7M4H - chains A and P of the 4 polymer chains in the assembly; structure by X-ray diffraction, 1.92 A resolution.

== Chain A ==
Protein: DNA polymerase lambda
From: Homo sapiens
Notes: EC 2.7.7.7, 4.2.99.-
UniProtKB: Q9UGP5 (DPOLL_HUMAN); residue numbers follow UniProt; this construct covers 242-464, 470-575
Amino-acid sequence (329 residues; numbered 242 to 575; 5 numbers in that range are skipped by the numbering (no residue carries them; nothing is unmodelled there); the number before each row is that of its first residue):
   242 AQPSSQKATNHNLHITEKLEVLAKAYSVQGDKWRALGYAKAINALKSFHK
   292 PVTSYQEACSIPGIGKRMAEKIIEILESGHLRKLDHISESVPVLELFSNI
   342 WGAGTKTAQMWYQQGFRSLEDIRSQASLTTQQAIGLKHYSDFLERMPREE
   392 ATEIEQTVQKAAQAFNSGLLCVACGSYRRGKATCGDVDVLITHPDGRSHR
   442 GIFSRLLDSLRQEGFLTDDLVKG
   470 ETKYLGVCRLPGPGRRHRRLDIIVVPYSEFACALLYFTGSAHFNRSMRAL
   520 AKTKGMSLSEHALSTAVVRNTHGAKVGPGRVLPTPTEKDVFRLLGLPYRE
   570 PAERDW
Not modelled in the structure: 242-250
Sequence notes: conflict Lys463 (Ser in Q9UGP5), Gly464 (Gln in Q9UGP5), Thr471 (Gln in Q9UGP5); engineered mutation Ala543 (Cys in Q9UGP5)
Metal / ion sites: Na+ site 1: Cys300, Ile302, Ile305 (shared with 1 residue of chain D); Na+ site 2: Ser339, Ile341, Ala344 (shared with DA5(P) of chain P); Mn2+ site 1: Asp382, His486; Mn2+ site 2: Asp427, Asp429, Asp490 (together with 2'-deoxycytidine-5'-triphosphate) (shared with DC6(P), DC7(P) of chain P); Mn2+ site 3: Asp427, Asp429 (together with 2'-deoxycytidine-5'-triphosphate, pyrophosphate) (shared with DC7(P) of chain P)
Small-molecule neighbours: 2'-deoxycytidine-5'-triphosphate / pyrophosphate: Arg386, Gly416, Ser417, Arg420, Cys425, Gly426, Asp427, Asp429, Tyr505, Phe506, Thr507, Gly508, Ser509, Ala510, Asn513

== Chain P ==
Molecule: 7-nt DNA strand
Sequence (7 nucleotides; row label = number of the first residue in the row):
     1 CAGTACC
Metal / ion sites: Na+: DA5 (shared with Ser339(A), Ile341(A), Ala344(A) of chain A); Mn2+ site 1: DC6, DC7 (together with 2'-deoxycytidine-5'-triphosphate) (shared with Asp427(A), Asp429(A), Asp490(A) of chain A); Mn2+ site 2: DC7 (together with 2'-deoxycytidine-5'-triphosphate, pyrophosphate) (shared with Asp427(A), Asp429(A) of chain A)

== Interface between chain A and chain P ==
Contacting residue pairs - 28 pairs, chain A then chain P:
  Ile341(A) with DA5(P), phosphate contact
  Trp342(A) with DA5(P), hydrogen bond to the phosphate; DC6(P), hydrogen bond to the phosphate
  Gly343(A) with DT4(P), phosphate contact; DA5(P), hydrogen bond to the phosphate
  Ala344(A) with DT4(P), phosphate contact; DA5(P), phosphate contact
  Gly345(A) with DT4(P), hydrogen bond to the phosphate
  Thr346(A) with DT4(P), hydrogen bond to the phosphate
  Lys347(A) with DG3(P), phosphate contact; DT4(P), hydrogen bond to the phosphate
  Thr348(A) with DG3(P), phosphate contact; DT4(P), hydrogen bond to the phosphate
  Arg420(A) with DC7(P), hydrogen bond to the phosphate
  Asp427(A) with DC7(P), phosphate contact
  Asp429(A) with DC6(P), phosphate contact; DC7(P), phosphate contact
  Leu474(A) with DC6(P), sugar contact
  Arg488(A) with DC6(P), salt bridge to the phosphate
  Asp490(A) with DC6(P), phosphate contact
  Tyr505(A) with DC6(P), hydrogen bond to the base; DC7(P), hydrogen bond to the base
  Phe506(A) with DC7(P), sugar contact
  Thr507(A) with DC7(P), phosphate contact
  Gly508(A) with DC7(P), phosphate contact
  Ser509(A) with DC7(P), sugar contact
  Ala510(A) with DC7(P), sugar contact
  Asn513(A) with DC7(P), hydrogen bond to the base
Interface residues without a listed pair, chain A (25 interface residues in all): Gly416, Lys472, Arg517, Glu529

== In short ==
25 residues of chain A and 5 residues of chain P are in contact, with 11 hydrogen bonds and 1 salt bridge.
Polar contacts include Tyr505(A)-DC6(P), Tyr505(A)-DC7(P) and Asn513(A)-DC7(P). Bound to chain A:
2'-deoxycytidine-5'-triphosphate / pyrophosphate. Cys300(A), Ile302(A) and Ile305(A) form the Na+ site 1.
Here chain A is DNA polymerase lambda (Homo sapiens) and chain P is a 7-nt DNA strand. Entry 7M4H (DNA
Polymerase Lambda, dCTP:At Mn2+ Reaction State Ternary Complex, 225 min) was determined by X-ray diffraction
together with 7M43, 7M44, 7M45, 7M46, 7M47, 7M48 and 12 further entries from the same study.
